PDB entry 5KFZ | X-ray diffraction, 1.44 A resolution | chains A and P of the 3 polymer chains in the assembly

# Chain A
Protein: DNA polymerase eta
Organism: Homo sapiens
Notes: EC 2.7.7.7
UniProtKB: Q9Y253 (POLH_HUMAN); residues 1-432 here = UniProt positions 1-432
Sequence (435 residues; numbered -2 to 432; the number before each row is that of its first residue; numbers below 1 keep their minus sign (Gly-2 is residue -2)):
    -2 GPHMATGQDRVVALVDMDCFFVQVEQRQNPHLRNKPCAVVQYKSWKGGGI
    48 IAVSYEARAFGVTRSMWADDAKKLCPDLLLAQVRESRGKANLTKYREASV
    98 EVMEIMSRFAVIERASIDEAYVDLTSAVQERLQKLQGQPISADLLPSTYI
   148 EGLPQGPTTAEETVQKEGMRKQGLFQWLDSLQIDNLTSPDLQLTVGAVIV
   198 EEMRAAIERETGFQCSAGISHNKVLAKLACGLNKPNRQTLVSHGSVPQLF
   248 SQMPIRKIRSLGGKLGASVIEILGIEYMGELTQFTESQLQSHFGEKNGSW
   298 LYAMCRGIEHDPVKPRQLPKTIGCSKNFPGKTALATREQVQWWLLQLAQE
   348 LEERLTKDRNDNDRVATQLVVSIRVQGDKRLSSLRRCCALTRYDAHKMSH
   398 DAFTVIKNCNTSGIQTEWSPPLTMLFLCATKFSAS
Unresolved in the structure: 155-159
Construct notes: expression tag (-2 to 0)
UniProt features mapped onto this chain:
  - binding site (Mg(2+)): Asp13, Met14, Asp115, Glu116
  - binding site (Mn(2+)): Asp13, Met14, Asp115, Glu116
  - binding site (a 2'-deoxyribonucleoside 5'-triphosphate): Arg61
  - natural variant: Val37 (deletion: In XPV), Leu75 (deletion: In XPV), Arg93 (R93P: In XPV), Arg111 (R111H: In XPV), Thr122 (T122P: In XPV), Gly153 (G153D: In a breast cancer sample), Thr191 (T191P: In XPV), Gly263 (G263V: In XPV), Val266 (V266D: In XPV), Gly295 (G295R: In XPV), Arg361 (R361S: In XPV)
  - mutagenesis: Tyr52 (Y52A/F: Reduces DNA polymerase activity; Y52E: Reduces DNA polymerase activity. Increases fidelity of replication and reduces translesion bypass), Arg61 (R61A: Reduces enzymatic activity by two-thirds), Ser62 (S62G: Increased DNA polymerase activity and translesion bypass compared to wild-type), Ala68 (A68S/V: Severe reduction in thymine dimer translesion bypass), Asn324 to Pro326 (Reduces binding to chromatin and to monoubiquitinated PCNA. Abolishes binding to monoubiquitinated PCNA; when associated with 705-E--H-713 Del)
Metal / ion sites: Mn2+ site 1: Asp13, Met14, Asp115 (together with diphosphate) (shared with DA9(P) of chain P); Mn2+ site 2: Asp13, Asp115, Glu116 (together with 2'-deoxyadenosine 5'-triphosphate) (shared with DT8(P), DA9(P) of chain P)
Ligand contacts: diphosphate / 2'-deoxyadenosine 5'-triphosphate: Asp13, Met14, Asp15, Cys16, Phe17, Phe18, Ile48, Ala49, Tyr52, Arg55, Arg61, Ile114, Asp115, Glu116, Lys231
From the paper describing this entry:
  - catalytic residues: Arg61 (proposed by the authors, not directly observed)

# Chain P
Molecule: 9-nt DNA strand
Sequence (9 nucleotides; row label = number of the first residue in the row):
     1 AGCGTCATA
Metal / ion sites: Mn2+ site 1: DT8, DA9 (together with 2'-deoxyadenosine 5'-triphosphate) (shared with Asp13(A), Asp115(A), Glu116(A) of chain A); Mn2+ site 2: DA9 (together with diphosphate) (shared with Asp13(A), Met14(A), Asp115(A) of chain A)

# Interface between chain A and chain P
Contacting residue pairs (30; chain A residue first):
  Asp13(A) - DA9(P)  phosphate contact
  Phe17(A) - DA9(P)  hydrogen bond to the phosphate
  Phe18(A) - DA9(P)  hydrogen bond to the phosphate
  Ile48(A) - DA9(P)  sugar contact
  Ala49(A) - DA9(P)  phosphate contact
  Ser113(A) - DT8(P)  phosphate contact
  Ile114(A) - DA9(P)  sugar contact
  Asp115(A) - DT8(P)  phosphate contact
  Asp115(A) - DA9(P)  phosphate contact
  Glu116(A) - DT8(P)  phosphate contact
  Lys224(A) - DT8(P)  salt bridge to the phosphate
  Ile255(A) - DA7(P)  phosphate contact
  Arg256(A) - DA7(P)  phosphate contact
  Arg256(A) - DT8(P)  salt bridge to the phosphate
  Ser257(A) - DC6(P)  phosphate contact
  Ser257(A) - DA7(P)  hydrogen bond to the phosphate
  Leu258(A) - DA7(P)  hydrogen bond to the phosphate
  Gly259(A) - DA7(P)  hydrogen bond to the phosphate
  Gly260(A) - DC6(P)  phosphate contact
  Gly260(A) - DA7(P)  phosphate contact
  Lys261(A) - DT5(P)  salt bridge to the phosphate
  Lys261(A) - DC6(P)  hydrogen bond to the phosphate
  Leu262(A) - DC6(P)  hydrogen bond to the phosphate
  Arg377(A) - DG4(P)  salt bridge to the phosphate
  Leu381(A) - DC3(P)  phosphate contact
  Arg382(A) - DG2(P)  sugar contact
  Arg382(A) - DC3(P)  hydrogen bond to the phosphate
  Arg383(A) - DG2(P)  phosphate contact
  Arg383(A) - DC3(P)  salt bridge to the phosphate
  Cys384(A) - DG2(P)  hydrogen bond to the phosphate
Other interface residues (no listed pair), chain A (28 interface residues in all): Cys16, Arg61, Leu378, Ser379, Ser380
Other interface residues (no listed pair), chain P (9 interface residues in all): DA1

# Summary
28 residues of chain A and 9 residues of chain P are in contact, with 9 hydrogen bonds and 5 salt bridges.
Polar contacts include Phe17(A)-DA9(P), Phe18(A)-DA9(P) and Ser257(A)-DA7(P). Bound to chain A: diphosphate /
2'-deoxyadenosine 5'-triphosphate. The paper reports the catalytic residue Arg61(A).
Here chain A is DNA polymerase eta (Homo sapiens) and chain P is a 9-nt DNA strand. Entry 5KFZ (Human DNA
polymerase eta-DNA ternary complex: reaction first with 1 mM Mn2+ for 1800s then with ...) was determined by
X-ray diffraction together with 5KFA, 5KFB, 5KFC, 5KFD, 5KFE, 5KFF and 28 further entries from the same study.
